PDB entry 4FJL | X-ray diffraction, 1.87 A resolution | chains A and P of the 3 polymer chains in the assembly

[Chain A]
Name: DNA polymerase
Organism: Enterobacteria phage RB69
Notes: EC 2.7.7.7
UniProt: Q38087 (DPOL_BPR69); residues 1-903 here = UniProt positions 1-903
Amino-acid sequence (903 residues; each row starts with the number of its first residue):
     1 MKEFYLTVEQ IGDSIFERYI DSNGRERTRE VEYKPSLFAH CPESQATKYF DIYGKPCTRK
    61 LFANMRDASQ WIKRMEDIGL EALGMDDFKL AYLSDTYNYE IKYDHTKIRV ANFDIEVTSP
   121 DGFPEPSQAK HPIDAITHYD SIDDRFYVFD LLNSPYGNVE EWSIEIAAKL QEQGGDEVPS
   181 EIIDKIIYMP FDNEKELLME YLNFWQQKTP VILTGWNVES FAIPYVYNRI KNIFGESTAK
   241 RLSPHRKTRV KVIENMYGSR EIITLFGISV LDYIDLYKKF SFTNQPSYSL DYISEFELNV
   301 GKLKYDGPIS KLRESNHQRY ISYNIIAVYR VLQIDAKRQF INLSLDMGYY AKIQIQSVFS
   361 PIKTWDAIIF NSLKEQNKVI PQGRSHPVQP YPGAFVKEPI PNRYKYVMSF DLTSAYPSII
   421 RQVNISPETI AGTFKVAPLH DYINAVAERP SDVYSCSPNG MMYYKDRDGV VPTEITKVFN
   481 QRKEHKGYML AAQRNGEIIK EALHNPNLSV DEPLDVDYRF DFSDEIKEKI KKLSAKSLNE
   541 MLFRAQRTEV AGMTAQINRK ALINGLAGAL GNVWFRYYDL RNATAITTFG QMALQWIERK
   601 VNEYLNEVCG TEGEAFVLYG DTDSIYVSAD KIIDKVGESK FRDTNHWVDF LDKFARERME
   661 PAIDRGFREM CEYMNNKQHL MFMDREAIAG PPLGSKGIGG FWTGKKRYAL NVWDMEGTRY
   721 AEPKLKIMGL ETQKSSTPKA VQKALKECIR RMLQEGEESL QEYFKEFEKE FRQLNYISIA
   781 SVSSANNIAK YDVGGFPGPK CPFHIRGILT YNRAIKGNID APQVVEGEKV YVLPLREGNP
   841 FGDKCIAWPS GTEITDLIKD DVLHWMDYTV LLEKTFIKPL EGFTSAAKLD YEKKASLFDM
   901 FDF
Unresolved in the structure: 902-903
Sequence notes: engineered mutation Ala222 (Asp in Q38087), Ala327 (Asp in Q38087), Ala415 (Leu in Q38087), Ala561 (Leu in Q38087), Gly565 (Ser in Q38087), Ala567 (Tyr in Q38087)
UniProt features mapped onto this chain:
  - region: Thr248 to Thr264 (Beta hairpin), Lys705 to Tyr708 (Binding of DNA in B-conformation), Leu897 to Phe903 (Interaction with the polymerase clamp)
  - binding site (Mg(2+)): Asp114, Glu116, Asp411, Leu412, Asp623
  - binding site (substrate): Ser414, Tyr416, Arg482, Lys560
  - site: Asp621 (Optimization of metal coordination by the polymerase active site), Lys706 (Optimization of metal coordination by the polymerase active site), Asp714 (Essential for viral replication)
  - mutagenesis: Asp621 (D621A: Drastic decrease in the efficiency of incorporation of dGMP), Lys706 (K706A: Almost complete loss of polymerase activity), Asp714 (D714A: Complete loss of viral replication)
Ion coordination: Ca2+ site 1 near Glu116 (its only coordinating residue here); Ca2+ site 2: Asp411, Leu412, Asp623 (together with 2'-deoxyguanosine-5'-triphosphate); Ca2+ site 3: Asn505, Asn507, Lys531; Ca2+ site 4: Asp623 (together with 2'-deoxyguanosine-5'-triphosphate)
Residues lining bound ligands: 2'-deoxyguanosine-5'-triphosphate (DGT): Asp411, Leu412, Thr413, Ser414, Ala415, Tyr416, Pro417, Arg482, Lys486, Lys560, Asn564, Gly568, Thr622, Asp623
From the paper describing this entry:
  - binding site for DNA template: Trp574

[Chain P]
Molecule: DNA primer
Sequence (13 nucleotides; each row starts with the number of its first residue):
   103 GCGGACTGCT TAC

[Chain A / chain P interface]
Contacting residue pairs (26; chain A residue first):
  Asn284(A) with DT112(P), sugar contact; DT113(P), hydrogen bond to the phosphate
  Asp621(A) with DC115(P), phosphate contact
  Thr622(A) with DC115(P), sugar contact
  Tyr626(A) with DC115(P), phosphate contact
  Lys706(A) with DA114(P), hydrogen bond to the base
  Tyr708(A) with DC115(P), hydrogen bond to the phosphate
  Met728(A) with DA114(P), phosphate contact; DC115(P), phosphate contact
  Gly729(A) with DT113(P), phosphate contact; DA114(P), hydrogen bond to the phosphate
  Gln733(A) with DT113(P), phosphate contact; DA114(P), phosphate contact
  Lys734(A) with DT113(P), phosphate contact
  Ser735(A) with DT112(P), phosphate contact; DT113(P), hydrogen bond to the phosphate
  Ser783(A) with DC111(P), sugar contact; DT112(P), phosphate contact
  Ser784(A) with DC111(P), phosphate contact; DT112(P), hydrogen bond to the phosphate
  Asn786(A) with DC111(P), hydrogen bond to the phosphate
  Tyr791(A) with DT109(P), hydrogen bond to the phosphate; DG110(P), hydrogen bond to the phosphate
  Pro802(A) with DG110(P), sugar contact
  His804(A) with DG110(P), phosphate contact; DC111(P), salt bridge to the phosphate
Interface residues without a listed pair, chain A (24 interface residues in all): Asp623, Ile727, Ser736, Val782, Ala785, Lys790, Lys829

[Summary]
Chain A and chain P form an interface of 24 and 7 residues respectively, with 9 hydrogen bonds and 1 salt
bridge. Among the polar pairs are Lys706(A)-DA114(P), Asn284(A)-DT113(P) and Tyr708(A)-DC115(P). Ligands of
chain A: 2'-deoxyguanosine-5'-triphosphate. From the paper: a binding site for DNA template at Trp574(A).
Chain A is DNA polymerase (Enterobacteria phage RB69) and chain P is DNA primer; the structure, RB69 DNA
polymerase ternary complex with dGTP/dA, was determined by X-ray diffraction (same publication as 4FJ5, 4FJ7,
4FJ8, 4FJ9, 4FJG, 4FJH and 9 further entries).
